Entry 3MG0 (X-ray diffraction, 2.68 A resolution); this record covers chains B and C of the 28 polymer chains in the assembly.

== Chain B ==
Name: Proteasome component Y13
Source organism: Saccharomyces cerevisiae
Notes: EC 3.4.25.1
UniProt: P23638 (PSA4_YEAST); the construct lacks a stretch of the UniProt sequence and is renumbered around it, so the offset changes along the chain: 4-63 = UniProt 2-61; 64-144 = UniProt 63-143; 145-200 = UniProt 145-200; 202-204 = UniProt 201-203; 2 more segments
Chain sequence (244 residues; numbered 4 to 239 plus 9 insertion-coded residues; 1 number in that range is skipped by the numbering (no residue carries it; nothing is unmodelled there); the number before each row is that of its first residue; a row labelled like 20A-20B holds insertion residues (20A, then the next letters in order)):
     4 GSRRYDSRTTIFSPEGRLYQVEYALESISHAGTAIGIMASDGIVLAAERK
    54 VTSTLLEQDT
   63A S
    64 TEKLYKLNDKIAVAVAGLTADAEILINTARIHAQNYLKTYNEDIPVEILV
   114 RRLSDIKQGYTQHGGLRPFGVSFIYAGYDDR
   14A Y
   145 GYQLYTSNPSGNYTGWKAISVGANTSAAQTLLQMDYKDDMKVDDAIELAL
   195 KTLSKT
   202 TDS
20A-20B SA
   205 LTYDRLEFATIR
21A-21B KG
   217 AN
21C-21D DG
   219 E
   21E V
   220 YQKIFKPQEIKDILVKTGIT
Swiss-Prot annotation at these positions:
  - cross-link (Glycyl lysine isopeptide (Lys-Gly)): Lys101 (interchain with G-Cter in ubiquitin), Lys199 (interchain with G-Cter in ubiquitin), Lys225 (interchain with G-Cter in ubiquitin)

== Chain C ==
Name: Proteasome component PRE6
Source organism: Saccharomyces cerevisiae
Notes: EC 3.4.25.1
UniProt: P40303 (PSA7_YEAST); the construct lacks a stretch of the UniProt sequence and is renumbered around it, so the offset changes along the chain: 7-62 = UniProt 3-58; 63-143 = UniProt 60-140; 145-180 = UniProt 144-179; 182-203 = UniProt 184-205; 1 more segments
Chain sequence (241 residues; each row starts with the number of its first residue; note: 3 numbers in that range are skipped by the numbering (no residue carries them; nothing is unmodelled there); a row labelled like 18A-18D holds insertion residues (18A, then the next letters in order)):
     7 GYDRALSIFSPDGHIFQVEYALEAVKRGTCAVGVKGKNCVVLGCERRSTL
    57 KLQDTR
   62A I
    63 TPSKVSKIDSHVVLSFSGLNADSRILIEKARVEAQSHRLTLEDPVTVEYL
   113 TRYVAGVQQRYTQSGGVRPFGVSTLIAGFDP
   14A R
   144 D
   14B D
   145 EPKLYQTEPSGIYSSWSAQTIGRNSKTVREFLEKNY
18A-18D DRKE
   182 PPATVEECVKLTVRSLLEVVQT
   206 GAKNIEITVVKPDSDIVALSSEEINQYVTQIEQEKQEQ
Swiss-Prot annotation at these positions:
  - modified residue: Thr63 (Phosphothreonine)

== Interface between chain B and chain C ==
Residue-residue contacts (74; chain B residue first):
  Arg6(B) - Arg10(C)  hydrogen bond (backbone-side chain)
  Asp9(B) - Tyr8(C)  hydrogen bond
  Asp9(B) - Arg10(C)  salt bridge
  Arg11(B) - Arg10(C)
  Thr13(B) - Leu12(C)
  Thr13(B) - Arg130(C)
  Ile14(B) - Leu12(C)  hydrophobic
  Ile14(B) - Gln23(C)
  Tyr14A(B) - Arg62(C)  hydrogen bond (backbone-side chain)
  Tyr14A(B) - Ile62A(C)  hydrophobic
  Phe15(B) - Gln23(C)  hydrogen bond (backbone-side chain)
  Phe15(B) - Tyr26(C)  hydrophobic
  Phe15(B) - Ala27(C)  hydrophobic
  Phe15(B) - Ala30(C)  hydrophobic
  Phe15(B) - Leu81(C)  hydrophobic
  Phe15(B) - Arg130(C)
  Phe15(B) - Pro131(C)
  Phe15(B) - Gly133(C)
  Ser16(B) - Tyr26(C)
  Pro17(B) - Tyr26(C)  hydrophobic
  Pro17(B) - Glu29(C)
  Glu18(B) - Glu29(C)
  Glu18(B) - Arg33(C)  hydrogen bond (backbone-side chain)
  Gly19(B) - Tyr26(C)
  Gly19(B) - Glu29(C)
  Gly19(B) - Ala30(C)
  Gly19(B) - Arg33(C)
  Arg20(B) - Arg33(C)
  Leu21(B) - Arg130(C)
  Met41(B) - Asp60(C)
  Met41(B) - Arg62(C)
  Ser117(B) - Arg86(C)  hydrogen bond (backbone-side chain)
  Asp118(B) - Arg86(C)  salt bridge
  Gln121(B) - Ala83(C)
  Gln121(B) - Asp84(C)
  Gln121(B) - Ile87(C)
  Thr124(B) - Arg130(C)  hydrogen bond (backbone-side chain)
  Gln125(B) - Tyr123(C)
  Gln125(B) - Gly128(C)
  Gln125(B) - Val129(C)
  Gln125(B) - Arg130(C)  hydrogen bond (backbone-backbone)
  Gln125(B) - Pro131(C)
  Gln125(B) - Phe132(C)
  His126(B) - Gly128(C)
  His126(B) - Val129(C)
  Gly127(B) - Tyr8(C)
  Gly127(B) - Gly128(C)  hydrogen bond (backbone-backbone)
  Gly128(B) - Tyr8(C)
  Tyr146(B) - Arg62(C)  hydrogen bond (backbone-side chain)
  Gln147(B) - Ile62A(C)
  Leu148(B) - Ile62A(C)
  Tyr149(B) - Ile62A(C)
  Ser154(B) - Ala83(C)
  Gly155(B) - Ala83(C)
  Gly155(B) - Arg86(C)  hydrogen bond (backbone-side chain)
  Asn156(B) - Asn82(C)
  Tyr157(B) - Pro64(C)
  Tyr157(B) - Arg86(C)
  Gly159(B) - Gln59(C)
  Gly159(B) - Asp60(C)  hydrogen bond (backbone-backbone)
  Gly159(B) - Ile62A(C)
  Gly159(B) - Thr63(C)  hydrogen bond (backbone-side chain)
  Trp160(B) - Leu56(C)  hydrophobic
  Trp160(B) - Leu58(C)
  Trp160(B) - Gln59(C)
  Trp160(B) - Asp60(C)
  Lys161(B) - Leu58(C)  hydrogen bond (backbone-backbone)
  Lys161(B) - Gln59(C)
  Ala162(B) - Leu58(C)
  Gln173(B) - Leu56(C)
  Gln173(B) - Leu58(C)
  Leu176(B) - Leu58(C)
  Gln177(B) - Lys57(C)
  Gln177(B) - Leu58(C)
Also at the interface, not in a pair above, chain B (41 interface residues in all): Glu110, Arg114, Thr158, Tyr180

== Summary ==
The interface between chain B and chain C involves 41 residues on one side and 31 on the other, with 14
hydrogen bonds and 2 salt bridges. Polar contacts include Asp9(B)-Arg10(C), Asp118(B)-Arg86(C) and
Arg6(B)-Arg10(C).
Chain B is Proteasome component Y13 and chain C is Proteasome component PRE6, both from Saccharomyces
cerevisiae; the structure, Structure of yeast 20S proteasome with bortezomib, was determined by X-ray
diffraction together with 3MG6, 3MG7, 3MG8 and 3MG4 from the same study.
